7PFX - chains O and I of the 11 polymer chains in the assembly; structure by electron microscopy, 4.30 A resolution (low resolution: residue-level contacts below are approximate; hydrogen-bond / salt-bridge calls are withheld).

Chain O:
Name: Histone H3.2
Source organism: Homo sapiens
UniProtKB: Q71DI3 (H32_HUMAN); residues 0-135 here correspond to UniProt positions 1-136 (UniProt number = residue number + 1)
Chain sequence (136 residues; each row starts with the number of its first residue; numbering starts at 0):
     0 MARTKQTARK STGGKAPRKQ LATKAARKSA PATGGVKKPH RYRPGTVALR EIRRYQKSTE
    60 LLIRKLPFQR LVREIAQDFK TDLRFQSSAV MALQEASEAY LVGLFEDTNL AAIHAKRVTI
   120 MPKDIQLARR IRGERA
Unresolved in the structure: 0-36, 134-135
Differences from the reference sequence: engineered mutation Ala110 (Cys111 in Q71DI3)
Curated features (UniProtKB/Swiss-Prot):
  - modified residue: Arg2 (Asymmetric dimethylarginine), Thr3 (Phosphothreonine), Lys4 (Allysine), Gln5 (5-glutamyl dopamine), Thr6 (Phosphothreonine), Arg8 (Citrulline), Lys9 (N6,N6,N6-trimethyllysine), Ser10 (ADP-ribosylserine), Thr11 (Phosphothreonine), Lys14 (N6-(2-hydroxyisobutyryl)lysine), Arg17 (Asymmetric dimethylarginine), Lys18 (N6-(2-hydroxyisobutyryl)lysine), Lys23 (N6-(2-hydroxyisobutyryl)lysine), Arg26 (Citrulline), Lys27 (N6,N6,N6-trimethyllysine), Ser28 (ADP-ribosylserine), Lys36 (N6,N6,N6-trimethyllysine), Lys37 (N6-methyllysine), Tyr41 (Phosphotyrosine), Lys56 (N6,N6,N6-trimethyllysine) and 8 more in UniProt
  - lipidation: Lys18 (N6-decanoyllysine)

Chain I:
Molecule: 177-nt DNA strand
Source organism: synthetic construct
Sequence (177 nucleotides; row label = number of the first residue in the row):
   430 GGCCGCCACT GGCCACTGGA GAATCCCGGT GCCGAGGCCG CTCAATTGGT CGTAGACAGC
   490 TCTAGCACCG CTTAAACGCA CGTACGCGCT GTCCCCCGCG TTTTAACCGC CAAGGGGATT
   550 ACTCCCTAGT CTCCAGGCAC GTGTCACATA TATACATCCT GTGCATGTAA GTGCATG

Interface between chain O and chain I:
Contacting residue pairs (24; chain O residue first):
  Lys37(O) - DT589(I)
  His39(O) - DC588(I)
  Arg40(O) - DT589(I)
  Tyr41(O) - DC588(I)
  Arg42(O) - DA513(I)
  Arg42(O) - DC588(I)
  Pro43(O) - DA513(I)
  Thr45(O) - DC587(I)
  Thr45(O) - DC588(I)
  Arg63(O) - DA504(I)
  Arg63(O) - DA505(I)
  Arg72(O) - DC495(I)
  Arg83(O) - DC495(I)
  Phe84(O) - DG494(I)
  Phe84(O) - DC495(I)
  Gln85(O) - DG494(I)
  Ser86(O) - DG494(I)
  Arg116(O) - DG515(I)
  Val117(O) - DC514(I)
  Val117(O) - DG515(I)
  Thr118(O) - DC514(I)
  Thr118(O) - DG515(I)
  Met120(O) - DG515(I)
  Met120(O) - DC516(I)
Also at the interface, not in a pair above, chain O (19 interface residues in all): Gln68, Lys115
Also at the interface, not in a pair above, chain I (15 interface residues in all): DA509, DC510, DT512, DG590

In short:
19 residues of chain O face 15 of chain I across their interface.
Chain O is Histone H3.2 (Homo sapiens) and chain I is a 177-nt DNA strand (synthetic construct); the
structure, Nucleosome 3 of the 4x207 nucleosome array containing H1, was determined by electron microscopy
together with 7PET, 7PEU, 7PEV, 7PEW, 7PEX, 7PEY and 16 further entries from the same study.
